8DGW - chains H and L of the 3 polymer chains in the assembly; structure by X-ray diffraction, 2.81 A resolution.

[Chain H]
Name: Antibody CC95.108 Fab heavy chain
Organism: Homo sapiens
Notes: antibody fragment or engineered binder
Amino-acid sequence (220 residues; each row starts with the number of its first residue; a row labelled like 82A-82C holds insertion residues (82A, then the next letters in order)):
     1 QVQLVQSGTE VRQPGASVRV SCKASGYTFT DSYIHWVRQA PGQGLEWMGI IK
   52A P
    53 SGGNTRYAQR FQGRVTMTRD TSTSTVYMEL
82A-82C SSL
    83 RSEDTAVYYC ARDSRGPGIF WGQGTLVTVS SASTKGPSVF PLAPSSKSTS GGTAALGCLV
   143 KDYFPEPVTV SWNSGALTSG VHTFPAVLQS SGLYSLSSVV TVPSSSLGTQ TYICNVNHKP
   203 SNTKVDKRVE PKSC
Unresolved in the structure: 130-133, 214-216
Cystine bridges: Cys22-Cys92, Cys140-Cys196

[Chain L]
Name: Antibody CC95.108 Fab light chain
Organism: Homo sapiens
Notes: antibody fragment or engineered binder
Amino-acid sequence (216 residues; each row starts with the number of its first residue; note: 1 number in that range is skipped by the numbering (no residue carries it; nothing is unmodelled there); a row labelled like 27A-27B holds insertion residues (27A, then the next letters in order)):
     1 QSVLTQPPS
    11 VSAAPERKVT ISCSGSS
27A-27B SN
    28 IGTNFVSWYQ QLPGTAPKLL IYENNKRPSG IPDRFSGSKS GTSATLGITG LQTGDEADYY
    88 CGAWDSTP
95A-95B GT
    96 WVFGGGTRLT VLGQPKAAPS VTLFPPSSEE LQANKATLVC LISDFYPGAV TVAWKADSSP
   156 VKAGVETTTP SKQSNNKYAA SSYLSLTPEQ WKSHRSYSCQ VTHEGSTVEK TVAPTECS
Unresolved in the structure: 1, 210-213
Cystine bridges: Cys23-Cys88, Cys135-Cys194

[Chain H / chain L interface]
Contacting residue pairs (58):
  Val37(H) - Phe98(L)  hydrophobic
  Gln39(H) - Gln38(L)  hydrogen bond
  Gln39(H) - Tyr87(L)
  Gly44(H) - Tyr87(L)
  Leu45(H) - Pro44(L)  hydrophobic
  Leu45(H) - Tyr87(L)
  Leu45(H) - Phe98(L)
  Trp47(H) - Trp91(L)  hydrophobic
  Trp47(H) - Thr95B(L)
  Trp47(H) - Trp96(L)
  Trp47(H) - Phe98(L)
  Arg58(H) - Pro95(L)  hydrogen bond (side chain-backbone)
  Arg58(H) - Gly95A(L)  hydrogen bond (side chain-backbone)
  Ala60(H) - Thr95B(L)
  Tyr91(H) - Ala43(L)  hydrophobic
  Ser96(H) - Tyr49(L)
  Arg97(H) - Phe32(L)
  Arg97(H) - Ser34(L)  hydrogen bond (backbone-side chain)
  Arg97(H) - Glu50(L)  salt bridge
  Arg97(H) - Trp96(L)
  Gly98(H) - Trp96(L)
  Pro99(H) - Tyr36(L)  hydrogen bond (backbone-side chain)
  Pro99(H) - Leu46(L)
  Pro99(H) - Trp96(L)
  Pro99(H) - Phe98(L)  hydrophobic
  Gly100(H) - Leu46(L)
  Ile101(H) - Leu46(L)  hydrophobic
  Ile101(H) - Pro55(L)  hydrophobic
  Trp103(H) - Pro44(L)  hydrophobic
  Phe122(H) - Ser122(L)
  Phe122(H) - Glu125(L)
  Pro123(H) - Ser122(L)
  Pro123(H) - Glu124(L)
  Leu124(H) - Phe119(L)  hydrophobic
  Ala125(H) - Phe119(L)
  Ala137(H) - Thr117(L)
  Ala137(H) - Phe119(L)
  Leu141(H) - Tyr178(L)  hydrophobic
  Lys143(H) - Glu125(L)  salt bridge
  Lys143(H) - Thr132(L)
  His164(H) - Gln168(L)  hydrogen bond
  His164(H) - Ala174(L)
  Phe166(H) - Leu136(L)  hydrophobic
  Phe166(H) - Ile137(L)
  Phe166(H) - Ser138(L)
  Phe166(H) - Ala175(L)
  Pro167(H) - Ser166(L)
  Pro167(H) - Ser176(L)
  Ala168(H) - Thr163(L)
  Val169(H) - Glu161(L)
  Val169(H) - Thr163(L)
  Val169(H) - Tyr178(L)  hydrophobic
  Leu170(H) - Glu161(L)
  Leu178(H) - Tyr178(L)
  Ser179(H) - Val134(L)
  Ser179(H) - Leu136(L)
  Ser179(H) - Tyr178(L)  hydrogen bond
  Val181(H) - Leu136(L)  hydrophobic
Other interface residues (no listed pair), chain H (41 interface residues in all): Gln43, Glu46, Tyr59, Gly104, Ser127, Leu138, Gln171, Ser172, Ser177, Lys209
Other interface residues (no listed pair), chain L (39 interface residues in all): Thr42, Pro120, Lys130, Thr162

[Overview]
The interface between chain H and chain L involves 41 residues on one side and 39 on the other; the contacts
include 7 hydrogen bonds and 2 salt bridges. Polar contacts include Arg97(H)-Glu50(L), Lys143(H)-Glu125(L) and
Gln39(H)-Gln38(L).
Chain H is Antibody CC95.108 Fab heavy chain and chain L is Antibody CC95.108 Fab light chain, both from Homo
sapiens; the structure, Crystal structure of HCoV-HKU1 spike stem helix peptide in complex with Fab of broadly
neutralizing antibody ..., was determined by X-ray diffraction together with 8DGU from the same study.
